Entry 8ITH (X-ray diffraction, 2.55 A resolution); this record covers chain A.

== Chain A ==
Protein: Poly-gamma-glutamate synthesis protein (Capsule biosynthesis protein)
Organism: Streptomyces griseorubiginosus
UniProt: A0A4V2TW40 (A0A4V2TW40_9ACTN); residues 1-440 here = UniProt positions 1-440
Sequence (440 residues; row label = number of the first residue in the row):
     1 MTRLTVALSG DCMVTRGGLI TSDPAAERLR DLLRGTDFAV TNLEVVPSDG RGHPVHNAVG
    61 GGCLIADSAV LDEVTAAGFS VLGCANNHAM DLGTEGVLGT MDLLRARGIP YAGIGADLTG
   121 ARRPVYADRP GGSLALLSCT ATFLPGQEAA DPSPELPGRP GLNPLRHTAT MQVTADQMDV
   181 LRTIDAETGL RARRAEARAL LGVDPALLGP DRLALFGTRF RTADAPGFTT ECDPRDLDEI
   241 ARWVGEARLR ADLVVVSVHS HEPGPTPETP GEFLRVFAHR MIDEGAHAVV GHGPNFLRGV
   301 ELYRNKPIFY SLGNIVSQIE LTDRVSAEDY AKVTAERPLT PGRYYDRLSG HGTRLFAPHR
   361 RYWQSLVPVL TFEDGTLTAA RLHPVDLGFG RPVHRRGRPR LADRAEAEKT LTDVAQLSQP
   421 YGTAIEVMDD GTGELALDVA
Disordered / not traced: 209-210, 440
Differences from the reference sequence: conflict Arg-34 (His in A0A4V2TW40), Val-59 (Ala in A0A4V2TW40), Met-101 (Leu in A0A4V2TW40), His-287 (Asp in A0A4V2TW40), Ala-380 (Val in A0A4V2TW40), Ile-425 (Val in A0A4V2TW40); engineered mutation Asn-295 (His in A0A4V2TW40)
Bound ions: Ca2+: Glu-44, Asn-87
What the authors report for this chain:
  - mutagenesis - D11A, E44A, N87A, H88A, D91A, H295N: abolished catalytic activity
  - mutagenesis - H259A, H261A: decreased catalytic activity
  - catalytic residues: Asp-11, His-88, Asp-91 (proposed by the authors, not directly observed)

== Summary ==
Glu-44 and Asn-87 form the Ca2+ site. From the paper: catalytic residues Asp-11, His-88 and Asp-91; D11A, E44A
and N87A, among others, abolish catalytic activity; 8 substitutions were tested in all.
Chain A is Poly-gamma-glutamate synthesis protein (Capsule biosynthesis protein) (Streptomyces
griseorubiginosus); the structure, Crystal structure of lasso peptide epimerase MslH H295N, was determined by
X-ray diffraction together with 8GQ9, 8GQA, 8GQB and 8ITG from the same study.
